3M4A - chains A and D of the 3 polymer chains in the assembly; structure by X-ray diffraction, 1.65 A resolution.

# Chain A
Molecule: Putative Type I topoisomerase
From: Deinococcus radiodurans
UniProt: Q9RWH8 (Q9RWH8_DEIRA); residue numbers follow UniProt; this construct covers 1-346
Amino-acid sequence (346 residues; numbered 1 to 346; the number before each row is that of its first residue):
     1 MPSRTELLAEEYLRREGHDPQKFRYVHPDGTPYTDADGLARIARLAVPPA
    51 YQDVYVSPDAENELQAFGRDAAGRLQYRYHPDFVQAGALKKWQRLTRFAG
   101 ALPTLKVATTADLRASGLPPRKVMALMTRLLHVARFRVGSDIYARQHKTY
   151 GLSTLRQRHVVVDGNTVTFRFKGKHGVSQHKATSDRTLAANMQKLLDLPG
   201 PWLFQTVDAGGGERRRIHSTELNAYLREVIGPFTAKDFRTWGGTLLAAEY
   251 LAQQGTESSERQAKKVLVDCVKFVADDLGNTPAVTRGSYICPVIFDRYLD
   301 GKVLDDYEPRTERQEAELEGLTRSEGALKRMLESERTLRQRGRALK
Not modelled in the structure: 1, 10-13, 16-39, 73, 85-87, 210, 339-346

# Chain D
Molecule: 12-nt DNA strand
Sequence (12 nucleotides; numbered 2 to 13; the number before each row is that of its first residue):
     2 GAATAAGGGCGC

# How chain A and chain D interact
Contacting residue pairs - 18 pairs, chain A then chain D:
  Thr-110(A) / DC11(D)  hydrogen bond to the phosphate
  Leu-113(A) / DG10(D)  sugar contact
  Arg-114(A) / DG8(D)  hydrogen bond to the base
  Arg-114(A) / DG9(D)  base contact
  Arg-114(A) / DG10(D)  hydrogen bond to the base
  Ala-115(A) / DG9(D)  sugar contact
  Ser-116(A) / DG8(D)  hydrogen bond to the sugar
  Ser-116(A) / DG9(D)  phosphate contact
  Gly-117(A) / DG9(D)  hydrogen bond to the phosphate
  Lys-122(A) / DG9(D)  sugar contact
  Lys-122(A) / DG10(D)  salt bridge to the phosphate
  Arg-129(A) / DC11(D)  salt bridge to the phosphate
  Arg-186(A) / DC11(D)  base contact
  Arg-186(A) / DG12(D)  hydrogen bond to the base
  Thr-187(A) / DG10(D)  sugar contact
  Thr-187(A) / DC11(D)  hydrogen bond to the phosphate
  Asn-191(A) / DG10(D)  hydrogen bond to the phosphate
  Lys-194(A) / DG10(D)  salt bridge to the phosphate
Also at the interface, not in a pair above, chain D (6 interface residues in all): DC13

# Summary
12 residues of chain A and 6 residues of chain D are in contact, with 8 hydrogen bonds and 3 salt bridges.
Among the polar pairs are Arg-114(A)/DG8(D), Arg-114(A)/DG10(D) and Arg-186(A)/DG12(D).
Chain A is Putative Type I topoisomerase (Deinococcus radiodurans) and chain D is a 12-nt DNA strand; the
structure, Crystal structure of a bacterial topoisomerase IB in complex with DNA reveals a secondary DNA
binding ..., was determined by X-ray diffraction.
